7AFK - chains 1 and S of the 9 polymer chains in the assembly; structure by electron microscopy, 4.90 A resolution (low resolution: residue-level contacts below are approximate; hydrogen-bond / salt-bridge calls are withheld).

[Chain 1]
Molecule: 16SrRNA (head domain of the 30S ribosome)
Organism: Escherichia coli
Sequence (1541 nucleotides; row label = number of the first residue in the row):
     1 AAAUUGAAGA GUUUGAUCAU GGCUCAGAUU GAACGCUGGC GGCAGGCCUA ACACAUGCAA
    61 GUCGAACGGU AACAGGAAGA AGCUUGCUUC UUUGCUGACG AGUGGCGGAC GGGUGAGUAA
   121 UGUCUGGGAA ACUGCCUGAU GGAGGGGGAU AACUACUGGA AACGGUAGCU AAUACCGCAU
   181 AACGUCGCAA GACCAAAGAG GGGGACCUUC GGGCCUCUUG CCAUCGGAUG UGCCCAGAUG
   241 GGAUUAGCUA GUAGGUGGGG UAACGGCUCA CCUAGGCGAC GAUCCCUAGC UGGUCUGAGA
   301 GGAUGACCAG CCACACUGGA ACUGAGACAC GGUCCAGACU CCUACGGGAG GCAGCAGUGG
   361 GGAAUAUUGC ACAAUGGGCG CAAGCCUGAU GCAGCCAUGC CGCGUGUAUG AAGAAGGCCU
   421 UCGGGUUGUA AAGUACUUUC AGCGGGGAGG AAGGGAGUAA AGUUAAUACC UUUGCUCAUU
   481 GACGUUACCC GCAGAAGAAG CACCGGCUAA CUCCGUGCCA GCAGCCXCGG UAAUACGGAG
   541 GGUGCAAGCG UUAAUCGGAA UUACUGGGCG UAAAGCGCAC GCAGGCGGUU UGUUAAGUCA
   601 GAUGUGAAAU CCCCGGGCUC AACCUGGGAA CUGCAUCUGA UACUGGCAAG CUUGAGUCUC
   661 GUAGAGGGGG GUAGAAUUCC AGGUGUAGCG GUGAAAUGCG UAGAGAUCUG GAGGAAUACC
   721 GGUGGCGAAG GCGGCCCCCU GGACGAAGAC UGACGCUCAG GUGCGAAAGC GUGGGGAGCA
   781 AACAGGAUUA GAUACCCUGG UAGUCCACGC CGUAAACGAU GUCGACUUGG AGGUUGUGCC
   841 CUUGAGGCGU GGCUUCCGGA GCUAACGCGU UAAGUCGACC GCCUGGGGAG UACGGCCGCA
   901 AGGUUAAAAC UCAAAUGAAU UGACGGGGGC CCGCACAAGC GGUGGAGCAU GUGGUUUAAU
   961 UCGAUGXAAC GCGAAGAACC UUACCUGGUC UUGACAUCCA CGGAAGUUUU CAGAGAUGAG
  1021 AAUGUGCCUU CGGGAACCGU GAGACAGGUG CUGCAUGGCU GUCGUCAGCU CGUGUUGUGA
  1081 AAUGUUGGGU UAAGUCCCGC AACGAGCGCA ACCCUUAUCC UUUGUUGCCA GCGGUCCGGC
  1141 CGGGAACUCA AAGGAGACUG CCAGUGAUAA ACUGGAGGAA GGUGGGGAUG ACGUCAAGUC
  1201 AUCAUGGCCC UUACGACCAG GGCUACACAC GUGCUACAAU GGCGCAUACA AAGAGAAGCG
  1261 ACCUCGCGAG AGCAAGCGGA CCUCAUAAAG UGCGUCGUAG UCCGGAUUGG AGUCUGCAAC
  1321 UCGACUCCAU GAAGUCGGAA UCGCUAGUAA UCGUGGAUCA GAAUGCCACG GUGAAUACGU
  1381 UCCCGGCCUU GUACACACCG CCCGUXACAC CAUGGGAGUG GGUUGCAAAA GAAGUAGGUA
  1441 GCUUAACCUU CGGGAGGGCG CUUACCACUU UGUGAUUCAU GACUGGGGUG AAGUCGUAAC
  1501 AAGGUAACCG UAGGGGAACC UGCGGUUGGA UCACCUCCUU A
Not modelled in the structure: 1-930, 1387-1541
Modified residues: PSU (pseudouridine-5'-monophosphate) at position 516, G7M (N7-methyl-guanosine-5'-monophosphate) at position 527, 2MG (2N-methylguanosine-5'-monophosphate) at position 966, 5MC (5-methylcytidine-5'-monophosphate) at position 967, 2MG (2N-methylguanosine-5'-monophosphate) at position 1207, 4OC (4n,o2'-methylcytidine-5'-monophosphate) at position 1401, 5MC (5-methylcytidine-5'-monophosphate) at position 1406, UR3 (3-methyluridine-5'-monophoshate) at position 1497, 2MG (2N-methylguanosine-5'-monophosphate) at position 1515, MA6 (6N-dimethyladenosine-5'-monophoshate) at position 1517, MA6 (6N-dimethyladenosine-5'-monophoshate) at position 1518
Bound ions: Mg2+ site 1: U952, G953; Mg2+ site 2: U965, G1198, U1199; Mg2+ site 3 near C980 (its only coordinating residue here); Mg2+ site 4 near C1051 (its only coordinating residue here); Mg2+ site 5: U1065, C1109, A1110; Mg2+ site 6 near G1068 (its only coordinating residue here); Mg2+ site 7 near G1198 (its only coordinating residue here); Mg2+ site 8 near U1224 (its only coordinating residue here); Mg2+ site 9: G1242, C1303

[Chain S]
Name: 30S ribosomal protein S19
Organism: Escherichia coli
UniProt: C3SQW2 (C3SQW2_ECOLX); residues 1-92 here = UniProt positions 1-92
Amino-acid sequence (92 residues; each row starts with the number of its first residue):
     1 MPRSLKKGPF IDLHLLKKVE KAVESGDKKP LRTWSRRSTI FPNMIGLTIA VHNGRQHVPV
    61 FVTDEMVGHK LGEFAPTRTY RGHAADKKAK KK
Not modelled in the structure: 1, 84-92

[How chain 1 and chain S interact]
Pairs across the interface - 68 pairs, chain 1 then chain S:
  G954(1) / His-83(S)
  U955(1) / Gly-82(S)
  U955(1) / His-83(S)
  U956(1) / Thr-79(S)
  U956(1) / Gly-82(S)
  U957(1) / Arg-55(S)
  U957(1) / Thr-79(S)
  U957(1) / Arg-81(S)
  A958(1) / Asn-53(S)
  A958(1) / Gly-54(S)
  A958(1) / Arg-55(S)
  A958(1) / Thr-77(S)
  A958(1) / Arg-81(S)
  A959(1) / Thr-77(S)
  U986(1) / Gly-54(S)
  U986(1) / Arg-55(S)
  A1014(1) / His-14(S)
  A1014(1) / Lys-18(S)
  A1014(1) / Arg-32(S)
  A1014(1) / Trp-34(S)
  G1015(1) / His-14(S)
  A1219(1) / Trp-34(S)
  G1220(1) / Trp-34(S)
  G1220(1) / Arg-36(S)
  G1220(1) / His-52(S)
  G1220(1) / Gly-54(S)
  G1221(1) / Arg-36(S)
  G1221(1) / Asn-53(S)
  G1221(1) / Gly-54(S)
  G1221(1) / Thr-77(S)
  G1222(1) / Thr-77(S)
  G1222(1) / Arg-78(S)
  C1223(1) / Arg-78(S)
  U1224(1) / Arg-78(S)
  A1225(1) / Arg-78(S)
  C1226(1) / Tyr-80(S)
  C1226(1) / His-83(S)
  A1227(1) / Tyr-80(S)
  A1227(1) / His-83(S)
  G1312(1) / Pro-2(S)
  G1312(1) / Leu-5(S)
  U1313(1) / Pro-2(S)
  U1313(1) / Ser-4(S)
  U1313(1) / Leu-5(S)
  C1314(1) / Pro-2(S)
  C1314(1) / Arg-3(S)
  C1314(1) / Ser-4(S)
  C1314(1) / Lys-6(S)
  U1315(1) / Arg-3(S)
  G1316(1) / Lys-7(S)
  C1317(1) / Arg-37(S)
  A1318(1) / Arg-3(S)
  A1318(1) / Lys-7(S)
  A1318(1) / Phe-10(S)
  A1318(1) / Arg-37(S)
  A1318(1) / Lys-70(S)
  A1319(1) / Arg-3(S)
  A1319(1) / Lys-7(S)
  A1319(1) / Lys-70(S)
  C1320(1) / Arg-36(S)
  C1320(1) / Lys-70(S)
  C1320(1) / Gly-72(S)
  C1320(1) / Glu-73(S)
  U1321(1) / Arg-36(S)
  U1321(1) / Thr-77(S)
  U1321(1) / Arg-78(S)
  C1322(1) / Arg-78(S)
  G1323(1) / Pro-2(S)
Also at the interface, not in a pair above, chain 1 (34 interface residues in all): U960, C985, G987, A1324

[Overview]
34 residues of chain 1 face 27 of chain S across their interface. U952(1) and G953(1) coordinate Mg2+ site 1.
The Mg2+ site 2 is built by U965(1), G1198(1) and U1199(1).
Chain 1 is 16SrRNA (head domain of the 30S ribosome) and chain S is 30S ribosomal protein S19, both from
Escherichia coli; the structure, Bacterial 30S ribosomal subunit assembly complex state D (head domain), was
determined by electron microscopy, deposited together with 7AF3, 7AF5, 7AF8, 7AFA, 7AFD, 7AFH and 17 further
entries.
